PDB entry 8FS5 | electron microscopy, 2.76 A resolution | chains F and G of the 11 polymer chains in the assembly

== Chain F ==
Name: DNA damage checkpoint control protein MEC3
Source organism: Saccharomyces cerevisiae
UniProt: Q02574 (MEC3_YEAST); numbering as in UniProt (aligned over 1-474)
Chain sequence (474 residues; row label = number of the first residue in the row):
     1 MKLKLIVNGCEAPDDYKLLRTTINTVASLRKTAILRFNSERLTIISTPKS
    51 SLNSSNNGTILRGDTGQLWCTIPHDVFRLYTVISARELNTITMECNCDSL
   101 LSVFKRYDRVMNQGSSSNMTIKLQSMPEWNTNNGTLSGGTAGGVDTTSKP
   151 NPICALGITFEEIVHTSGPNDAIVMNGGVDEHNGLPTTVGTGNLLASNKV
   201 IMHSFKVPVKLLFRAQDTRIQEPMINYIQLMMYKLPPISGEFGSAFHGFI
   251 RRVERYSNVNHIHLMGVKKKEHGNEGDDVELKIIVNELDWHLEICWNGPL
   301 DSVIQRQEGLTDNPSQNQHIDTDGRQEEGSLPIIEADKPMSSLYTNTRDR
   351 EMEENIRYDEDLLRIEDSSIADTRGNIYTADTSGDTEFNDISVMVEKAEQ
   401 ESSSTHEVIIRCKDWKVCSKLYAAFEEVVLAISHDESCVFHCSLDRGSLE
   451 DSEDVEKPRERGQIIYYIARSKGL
Disordered / not traced: 126-151, 164-199, 269-277, 305-403, 448-459
Curated features (UniProtKB/Swiss-Prot):
  - modified residue: Ser452 (Phosphoserine)

== Chain G ==
Name: DNA damage checkpoint control protein RAD17
Source organism: Saccharomyces cerevisiae
UniProt: A0A8H4BW58 (A0A8H4BW58_YEASX); residue numbers follow UniProt; this construct covers 1-401
Chain sequence (401 residues; each row starts with the number of its first residue):
     1 MRINSELANKFSASTVHLEHITTALSCLTPFGSKDDVLIFIDADGLSFVR
    51 ENNHVIKIQLLLSRELFMSYSYRNETEDHMKLCVKINHILDSVSVMNRNS
   101 DDIVECTLSYDGHGSPFVLIFEDSFISERVEYSTYLIKDFDTNGLELDRE
   151 RISFEAIIKGEALHSALKDLKEIGCKECYVYAKTEANDENVFALISKSQL
   201 GFSKIKLPSNRSILEKLQVFDGDSTTVIDGFAVIGFFDFTSFDKIRKSTK
   251 IASKVLFRMDVHGVLSVNILSQTDDVIITDTTRPSNNRPGSIRQLQLPKD
   301 YPGIVIEVCMLEKESIDEAAQTEIELLMETNELGNRNSFKKSTIRKRYGT
   351 DKGNETSNDNLLQLNGKKIKLPSEEENNKNRESEDEENHCKYPTKDIPIF
   401 F
Disordered / not traced: 1-8, 273-301, 331-401

== Interface between chain F and chain G ==
Residue-residue contacts (32; chain F residue first):
  Phe242(F) with Phe125(G), hydrophobic
  Ala245(F) with Phe125(G), hydrophobic
  Phe249(F) with Ile126(G), hydrophobic
  Arg252(F) with Ile126(G); Glu128(G)
  Arg255(F) with Val95(G), hydrogen bond (side chain-backbone); Arg98(G); Asn99(G)
  Tyr256(F) with Val95(G), hydrophobic; Glu128(G)
  Asp289(F) with His88(G), salt bridge
  Trp290(F) with His88(G); Asp91(G); Ser92(G); Val130(G); Glu131(G)
  His291(F) with Arg129(G); Val130(G); Glu131(G), hydrogen bond (backbone-backbone)
  Leu292(F) with Glu128(G); Arg129(G); Val130(G), hydrophobic
  Glu293(F) with Ser127(G); Glu128(G); Arg129(G), salt bridge
  Cys295(F) with Ile126(G); Ser127(G), hydrogen bond (backbone-backbone)
  Trp296(F) with Phe125(G)
  Asn297(F) with Phe125(G), hydrogen bond (backbone-backbone); Ile126(G); Ser127(G)
  Gly298(F) with Phe125(G)
Also at the interface, not in a pair above, chain F (18 interface residues in all): Glu241, Gly248, Ile294
Also at the interface, not in a pair above, chain G (17 interface residues in all): Met96, Ser124, Tyr132, Ser133

== In short ==
The interface between chain F and chain G involves 18 residues on one side and 17 on the other, with 4
hydrogen bonds and 2 salt bridges. Among the polar pairs are Asp289(F)-His88(G), Glu293(F)-Arg129(G) and
Arg255(F)-Val95(G).
Here chain F is DNA damage checkpoint control protein MEC3 and chain G is DNA damage checkpoint control
protein RAD17, both from Saccharomyces cerevisiae. Entry 8FS5 (Structure of S. cerevisiae Rad24-RFC loading
the 9-1-1 clamp onto a 10-nt gapped DNA in step ...) was determined by electron microscopy, deposited together
with 8FS3, 8FS4, 8FS6, 8FS7 and 8FS8.
